Entry 9C3A (electron microscopy, 3.10 A resolution); this record covers chains D and E of the 19 polymer chains in the assembly.

== Chain D (and E) ==
Name: Major capsid protein
Source organism: Shigella phage Sf14
Notes: chain E of this document is another copy of the same molecule, construct and numbering; everything in this record applies to it too
Reference sequence: A0A2K9VK95 (A0A2K9VK95_9CAUD); residue numbers follow UniProt; this construct covers 1-367
Amino-acid sequence (367 residues; row label = number of the first residue in the row):
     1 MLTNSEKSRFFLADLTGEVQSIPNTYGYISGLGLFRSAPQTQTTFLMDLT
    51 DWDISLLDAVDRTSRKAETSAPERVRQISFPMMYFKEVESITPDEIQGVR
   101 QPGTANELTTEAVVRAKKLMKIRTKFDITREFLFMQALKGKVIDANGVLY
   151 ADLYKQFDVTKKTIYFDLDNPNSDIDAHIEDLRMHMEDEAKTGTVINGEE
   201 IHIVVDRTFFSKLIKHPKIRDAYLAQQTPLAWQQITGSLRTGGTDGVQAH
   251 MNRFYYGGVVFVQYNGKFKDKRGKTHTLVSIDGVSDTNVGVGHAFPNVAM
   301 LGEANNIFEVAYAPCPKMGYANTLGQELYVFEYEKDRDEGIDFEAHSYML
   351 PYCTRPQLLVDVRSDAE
Unresolved in the structure: 1

== Chain D / chain E interface ==
Residue-residue contacts (129; chain D residue first):
  Q40(D) with D14(E); T16(E)
  T41(D) with D14(E)
  Q42(D) with L12(E); A13(E)
  T44(D) with E6(E), hydrogen bond; D14(E), hydrogen bond (backbone-backbone)
  F45(D) with D14(E); T16(E)
  L46(D) with N4(E); E6(E); D14(E), hydrogen bond (backbone-backbone); L15(E), hydrophobic; T16(E), hydrogen bond (backbone-backbone)
  M47(D) with G17(E)
  D48(D) with G17(E), hydrogen bond (backbone-backbone); E18(E); V19(E), hydrogen bond (backbone-backbone); R100(E), salt bridge; P102(E); G103(E), hydrogen bond (side chain-backbone)
  L49(D) with V19(E), hydrophobic
  T50(D) with E18(E), hydrogen bond; V19(E), hydrogen bond (backbone-backbone); Q20(E); S21(E), hydrogen bond (backbone-backbone); P102(E)
  D51(D) with S21(E)
  W52(D) with I22(E), hydrophobic; P23(E); K121(E)
  D53(D) with K121(E), hydrogen bond (backbone-side chain)
  I54(D) with K121(E); T124(E); K125(E); I128(E), hydrophobic
  S55(D) with K125(E); I128(E); K269(E); D270(E)
  L56(D) with I128(E); T129(E); F132(E), hydrophobic; F268(E), hydrophobic; K269(E), hydrogen bond (backbone-backbone); D270(E)
  L57(D) with F85(E); T129(E); D144(E); A145(E)
  D58(D) with F85(E); D144(E); A145(E); N146(E); K271(E); R272(E), salt bridge
  A59(D) with Y84(E); F85(E), hydrophobic; D144(E), hydrogen bond (backbone-side chain); Y150(E)
  V60(D) with Y84(E), hydrogen bond (backbone-backbone); F85(E), hydrophobic; K86(E)
  R62(D) with C315(E); P316(E); Y348(E)
  R65(D) with K86(E), hydrogen bond (backbone-side chain); P316(E)
  K66(D) with K86(E)
  A67(D) with K86(E); V88(E), hydrophobic
  E68(D) with K86(E), hydrogen bond (backbone-backbone); E87(E); V88(E), hydrogen bond (backbone-backbone); K125(E), salt bridge; K271(E), salt bridge
  T69(D) with E87(E); V88(E); K125(E), hydrogen bond (backbone-side chain)
  S70(D) with E87(E), hydrogen bond; E89(E)
  E73(D) with K117(E), salt bridge
  V75(D) with P102(E), hydrophobic
  Q77(D) with R100(E)
  D174(D) with K215(E), salt bridge
  E180(D) with R240(E), salt bridge; N252(E), hydrogen bond
  D181(D) with R207(E), salt bridge
  R183(D) with S238(E); R240(E)
  M184(D) with R207(E), hydrogen bond; R240(E); Q263(E)
  E187(D) with R240(E), salt bridge; V247(E); Q248(E)
  D188(D) with N24(E)
  K191(D) with Q20(E); S21(E); I22(E), hydrogen bond (backbone-backbone); N24(E), hydrogen bond
  G193(D) with I22(E)
  V195(D) with T244(E); G246(E); V247(E); Q248(E); A249(E)
  I196(D) with V247(E); Q248(E); A249(E), hydrogen bond (backbone-backbone)
  N197(D) with A249(E); H250(E)
  E199(D) with S238(E), hydrogen bond; R240(E)
  K218(D) with R220(E)
  D221(D) with R220(E), salt bridge
  A222(D) with L224(E), hydrophobic
  Y223(D) with T236(E)
  A225(D) with Q227(E), hydrogen bond (backbone-side chain)
  Q226(D) with W232(E); T236(E), hydrogen bond
  Q227(D) with Q227(E), hydrogen bond (backbone-side chain); W232(E)
  T228(D) with W232(E)
  G257(D) with T236(E), hydrogen bond (backbone-backbone); G237(E)
  R355(D) with V19(E); Q20(E), hydrogen bond (side chain-backbone); S21(E)
Other interface residues (no listed pair), chain D (60 interface residues in all): D61, A71, F157, D176, T192, Y256, G258
Other interface residues (no listed pair), chain E (69 interface residues in all): S5, T43, M83, T104, I214, I235, H276, P314

== Summary ==
Chain D and chain E form an interface of 60 and 69 residues respectively, with 30 hydrogen bonds and 10 salt
bridges. Among the polar pairs are D48(D)-R100(E), D58(D)-R272(E) and E68(D)-K125(E).
Both chains are Major capsid protein (Shigella phage Sf14). Entry 9C3A (Bacteriophage Sf14 Capsid Empty
Icosahedral reconstruction) was determined by electron microscopy together with 9C2D, 9C39 and 9C3B from the
same study.
